6ZXK - chains C and I of the 10 polymer chains in the assembly; structure by electron microscopy, 3.80 A resolution.

# Chain C
Name: Protective antigen
Source organism: Bacillus anthracis
Reference sequence: Q68GS1 (Q68GS1_BACAN); residues 0-735 here correspond to UniProt positions 1-736 (UniProt number = residue number + 1)
Amino-acid sequence (759 residues; each row starts with the number of its first residue; numbers below 1 keep their minus sign (Met-23 is residue -23)):
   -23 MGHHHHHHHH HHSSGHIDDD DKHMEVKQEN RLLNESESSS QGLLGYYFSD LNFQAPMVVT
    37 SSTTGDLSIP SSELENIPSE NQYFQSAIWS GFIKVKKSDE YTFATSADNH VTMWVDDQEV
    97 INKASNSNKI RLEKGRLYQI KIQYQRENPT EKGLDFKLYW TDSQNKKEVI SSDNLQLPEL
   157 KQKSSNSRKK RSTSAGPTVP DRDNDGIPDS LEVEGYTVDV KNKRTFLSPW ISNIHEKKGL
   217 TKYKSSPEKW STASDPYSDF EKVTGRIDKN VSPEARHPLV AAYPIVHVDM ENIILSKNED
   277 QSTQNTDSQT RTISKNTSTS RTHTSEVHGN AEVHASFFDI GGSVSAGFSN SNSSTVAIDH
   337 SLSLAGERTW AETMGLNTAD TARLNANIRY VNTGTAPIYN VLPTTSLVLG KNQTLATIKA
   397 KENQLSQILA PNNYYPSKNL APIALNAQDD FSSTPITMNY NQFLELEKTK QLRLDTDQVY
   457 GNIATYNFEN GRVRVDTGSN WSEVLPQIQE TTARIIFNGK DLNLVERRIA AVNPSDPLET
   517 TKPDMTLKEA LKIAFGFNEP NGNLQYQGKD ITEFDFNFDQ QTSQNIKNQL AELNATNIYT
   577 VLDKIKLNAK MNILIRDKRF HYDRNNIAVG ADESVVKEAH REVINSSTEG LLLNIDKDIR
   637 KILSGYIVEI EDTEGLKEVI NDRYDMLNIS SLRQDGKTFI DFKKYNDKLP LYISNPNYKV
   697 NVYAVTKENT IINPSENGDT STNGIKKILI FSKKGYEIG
Not modelled in the structure: -23 to 172, 275-286, 302-322, 735
Differences from the reference sequence: initiating methionine (-23); expression tag (-22 to -1)

# Chain I
Name: Lethal factor
Source organism: Bacillus anthracis
Notes: EC 3.4.24.83
Reference sequence: P15917 (LEF_BACAN); residues -32 to 776 here correspond to UniProt positions 1-809 (UniProt number = residue number + 33)
Amino-acid sequence (809 residues; row label = number of the first residue in the row; numbers below 1 keep their minus sign (Met-32 is residue -32)):
   -32 MNIKKEFIKV ISMSCLVTAI TLSGPVFIPL VQGAGGHGDV GMHVKEKEKN KDENKRKDEE
    28 RNKTQEEHLK EIMKHIVKIE VKGEEAVKKE AAEKLLEKVP SDVLEMYKAI GGKIYIVDGD
    88 ITKHISLEAL SEDKKKIKDI YGKDALLHEH YVYAKEGYEP VLVIQSSEDY VENTEKALNV
   148 YYEIGKILSR DILSKINQPY QKFLDVLNTI KNASDSDGQD LLFTNQLKEH PTDFSVEFLE
   208 QNSNEVQEVF AKAFAYYIEP QHRDVLQLYA PEAFNYMDKF NEQEINLSLE ELKDQRMLAR
   268 YEKWEKIKQH YQHWSDSLSE EGRGLLKKLQ IPIEPKKDDI IHSLSQEEKE LLKRIQIDSS
   328 DFLSTEEKEF LKKLQIDIRD SLSEEEKELL NRIQVDSSNP LSEKEKEFLK KLKLDIQPYD
   388 INQRLQDTGG LIDSPSINLD VRKQYKRDIQ NIDALLHQSI GSTLYNKIYL YENMNINNLT
   448 ATLGADLVDS TDNTKINRGI FNEFKKNFKY SISSNYMIVD INERPALDNE RLKWRIQLSP
   508 DTRAGYLENG KLILQRNIGL EIKDVQIIKQ SEKEYIRIDA KVVPKSKIDT KIQEAQLNIN
   568 QEWNKALGLP KYTKLITFNV HNRYASNIVE SAYLILNEWK NNIQSDLIKK VTNYLVDGNG
   628 RFVFTDITLP NIAEQYTHQD EIYEQVHSKG LYVPESRSIL LHGPSKGVEL RNDSEGFIHE
   688 FGHAVDDYAG YLLDKNQSDL VTNSKKFIDI FKEEGSNLTS YGRTNEAEFF AEAFRLMHST
   748 DHAERLKVQK NAPKTFQFIN DQIKFIINS
Not modelled in the structure: -32 to 31, 339-342, 346-367, 398-400, 430-432, 774-776
Swiss-Prot annotation at these positions:
  - region: Arg263 to Gln297 (IIA)
  - active site: Glu687 (Proton acceptor)
  - binding site (Zn(2+)): His686, His690, Tyr728, Glu735

# Chain C / chain I interface
Residue-residue contacts (15):
  Asn180(C) - Leu36(I)
  Gly182(C) - Met40(I)
  Pro184(C) - Val44(I)
  Asn198(C) - Glu139(I)  hydrogen bond
  Arg200(C) - Glu139(I)  salt bridge
  Thr201(C) - Ile43(I)
  Phe202(C) - Ile43(I)
  Phe202(C) - Lys45(I)
  Leu203(C) - Ile43(I)  hydrogen bond (backbone-backbone)
  Leu203(C) - Lys45(I)  hydrogen bond (backbone-backbone)
  Pro205(C) - Lys45(I)
  Pro205(C) - Ile46(I)
  Ile207(C) - Val48(I)  hydrophobic
  Arg242(C) - Ile39(I)
  Glu465(C) - His35(I)  salt bridge
Also at the interface, not in a pair above, chain C (14 interface residues in all): Val175, Lys197
Also at the interface, not in a pair above, chain I (12 interface residues in all): Gln32, Glu135

# Overview
14 residues of chain C face 12 of chain I across their interface, with 3 hydrogen bonds and 2 salt bridges.
Polar contacts include Arg200(C)-Glu139(I), Glu465(C)-His35(I) and Asn198(C)-Glu139(I). Curated annotation
(UniProt) lists active-site residue Glu687(I) and 4 Zn2+-binding residues on chain I.
Chain C is Protective antigen and chain I is Lethal factor, both from Bacillus anthracis; the structure,
Fully-loaded anthrax lethal toxin in its heptameric pre-pore state and PA7LF(2+1B) arrangement, was determined
by electron microscopy, deposited together with 6ZXJ and 6ZXL.
